5TCF - chains C and D of the 4 polymer chains in the assembly; structure by X-ray diffraction, 2.46 A resolution.

== Chain C ==
Name: Tryptophan synthase alpha chain
From: Mycobacterium tuberculosis (strain ATCC 25618 / H37Rv)
Notes: EC 4.2.1.20
UniProtKB: P9WFY1 (TRPA_MYCTU); numbering as in UniProt (aligned over 1-270)
Amino-acid sequence (276 residues; row label = number of the first residue in the row):
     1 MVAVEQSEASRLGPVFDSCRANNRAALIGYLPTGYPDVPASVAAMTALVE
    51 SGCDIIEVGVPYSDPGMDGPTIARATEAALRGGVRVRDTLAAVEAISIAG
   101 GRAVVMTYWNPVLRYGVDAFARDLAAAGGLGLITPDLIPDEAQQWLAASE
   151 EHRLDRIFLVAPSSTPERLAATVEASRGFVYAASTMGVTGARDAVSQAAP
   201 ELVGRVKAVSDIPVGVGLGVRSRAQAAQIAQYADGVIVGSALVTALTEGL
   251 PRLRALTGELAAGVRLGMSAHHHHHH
Disordered / not traced: 1-7, 186-195, 266-276
Sequence notes: expression tag (271-276)
Residues lining bound ligands: malonate ion (MLI): Ile72, Tyr181, Gly217, Leu218, Gly219, Val220, Ile237, Val238, Gly239, Ser240
Swiss-Prot annotation at these positions:
  - active site (Proton acceptor): Glu57, Asp68
Reported in the primary citation:
  - catalytic residues: Asp68 (citing earlier work)

== Chain D ==
Name: Tryptophan synthase beta chain
From: Mycobacterium tuberculosis (strain ATCC 25618 / H37Rv)
Notes: EC 4.2.1.20; fragment: unp 13-422
UniProtKB: P9WFX9 (TRPB_MYCTU); residues 1-410 here correspond to UniProt positions 13-422 (UniProt number = residue number + 12)
Amino-acid sequence (410 residues; row label = number of the first residue in the row):
     1 MSAAIAEPTSHDPDSGGHFGGPSGWGGRYVPEALMAVIEEVTAAYQKERV
    51 SQDFLDDLDRLQANYAGRPSPLYEATRLSQHAGSARIFLKREDLNHTGSH
   101 KINNVLGQALLARRMGKTRVIAETGAGQHGVATATACALLGLDCVIYMGG
   151 IDTARQALNVARMRLLGAEVVAVQTGSKTLKDAINEAFRDWVANADNTYY
   201 CFGTAAGPHPFPTMVRDFQRIIGMEARVQIQGQAGRLPDAVVACVGGGSN
   251 AIGIFHAFLDDPGVRLVGFEAAGDGVETGRHAATFTAGSPGAFHGSFSYL
   301 LQDEDGQTIESHSISAGLDYPGVGPEHAWLKEAGRVDYRPITDSEAMDAF
   351 GLLCRMEGIIPAIESAHAVAGALKLGVELGRGAVIVVNLSGRGDKDVETA
   401 AKWFGLLGND
Disordered / not traced: 1-9, 408-410
Modified / non-standard residues: Lys101 ((2S)-2-amino-6-[[3-hydroxy-2-methyl-5-(phosphonooxymethyl)pyridin-4-yl]methylideneamino]hexanoic acid; LLP)
Bound ions: K+: Gly67, Pro69 (shared with 2 residues of chain B)

== Chain C / chain D interface ==
Pairs across the interface (54; chain C residue first):
  Pro61(C) with Gln307(D), hydrogen bond (backbone-side chain)
  Tyr62(C) with Ala292(D); Gly306(D); Gln307(D)
  Ser63(C) with Lys181(D); Gln307(D), hydrogen bond (backbone-side chain); Thr308(D), hydrogen bond (side chain-backbone)
  Asp64(C) with Lys181(D), salt bridge; Asn185(D), hydrogen bond; Phe293(D); Thr308(D), hydrogen bond
  Pro65(C) with Arg189(D), hydrogen bond (backbone-side chain)
  Gly66(C) with Arg189(D), hydrogen bond (backbone-side chain)
  Met67(C) with Pro31(D), hydrophobic
  Glu77(C) with Gly176(D), hydrogen bond (side chain-backbone)
  Leu80(C) with Gln307(D)
  Arg85(C) with Asp305(D), salt bridge
  Val86(C) with Asp305(D), hydrogen bond (backbone-side chain)
  Asn110(C) with Gly291(D); Ala292(D), hydrogen bond (side chain-backbone); Leu300(D); Gln302(D), hydrogen bond; Gly306(D), hydrogen bond (side chain-backbone)
  Pro111(C) with Asp305(D)
  Leu113(C) with Ala292(D), hydrophobic
  Arg114(C) with Ser289(D); Gln302(D); Asp303(D); Glu304(D); Asp305(D); Gly306(D)
  Pro135(C) with Pro31(D)
  Asp136(C) with Tyr29(D); Val30(D); Pro31(D)
  Ile138(C) with Arg28(D); Val30(D); Glu32(D); Met35(D), hydrophobic
  Glu141(C) with His18(D), salt bridge; Gly27(D); Arg28(D), hydrogen bond (side chain-backbone); Tyr29(D)
  Leu159(C) with Glu32(D)
  Ala161(C) with Ala33(D), hydrophobic
  Ser163(C) with Ala33(D); Ala36(D)
  Ser164(C) with Glu32(D), hydrogen bond
  Glu167(C) with Glu39(D)
  Arg168(C) with Glu32(D), salt bridge; Met35(D); Glu39(D), salt bridge
  Thr172(C) with Glu32(D)
  Thr185(C) with Val192(D)
Interface residues without a listed pair, chain C (33 interface residues in all): Asp68, Val84, Trp109, Leu137, Asp140, Val160
Interface residues without a listed pair, chain D (30 interface residues in all): Gly16, Phe297

== Summary ==
33 residues of chain C face 30 of chain D across their interface; the contacts include 14 hydrogen bonds and 5
salt bridges. Polar contacts include Asp64(C)-Lys181(D), Arg85(C)-Asp305(D) and Glu141(C)-His18(D). Ligands of
chain C: malonate ion. Curated annotation (UniProt) lists active-site residues Glu57(C) and Asp68(C) on chain
C. From the paper: the catalytic residue Asp68(C).
Here chain C is Tryptophan synthase alpha chain and chain D is Tryptophan synthase beta chain, both from
Mycobacterium tuberculosis (strain ATCC 25618 / H37Rv). Entry 5TCF (Crystal structure of tryptophan synthase
from M. tuberculosis - ligand-free form) was determined by X-ray diffraction together with 5TCG, 5TCH, 5TCI
and 5TCJ from the same study.
